9BH9 - chains A and B of the 4 polymer chains in the assembly; structure by electron microscopy, 3.50 A resolution.

# Chain A (and B)
Protein: DNA polymerase theta
Organism: Homo sapiens
Notes: EC 3.6.4.12, 2.7.7.7, 2.7.7.49; chain B of this document is another copy of the same molecule, construct and numbering; everything in this record applies to it too
UniProt: O75417 (DPOLQ_HUMAN); residue numbers follow UniProt; this construct covers 2-894
Sequence (893 residues; numbered 2 to 894; the number before each row is that of its first residue):
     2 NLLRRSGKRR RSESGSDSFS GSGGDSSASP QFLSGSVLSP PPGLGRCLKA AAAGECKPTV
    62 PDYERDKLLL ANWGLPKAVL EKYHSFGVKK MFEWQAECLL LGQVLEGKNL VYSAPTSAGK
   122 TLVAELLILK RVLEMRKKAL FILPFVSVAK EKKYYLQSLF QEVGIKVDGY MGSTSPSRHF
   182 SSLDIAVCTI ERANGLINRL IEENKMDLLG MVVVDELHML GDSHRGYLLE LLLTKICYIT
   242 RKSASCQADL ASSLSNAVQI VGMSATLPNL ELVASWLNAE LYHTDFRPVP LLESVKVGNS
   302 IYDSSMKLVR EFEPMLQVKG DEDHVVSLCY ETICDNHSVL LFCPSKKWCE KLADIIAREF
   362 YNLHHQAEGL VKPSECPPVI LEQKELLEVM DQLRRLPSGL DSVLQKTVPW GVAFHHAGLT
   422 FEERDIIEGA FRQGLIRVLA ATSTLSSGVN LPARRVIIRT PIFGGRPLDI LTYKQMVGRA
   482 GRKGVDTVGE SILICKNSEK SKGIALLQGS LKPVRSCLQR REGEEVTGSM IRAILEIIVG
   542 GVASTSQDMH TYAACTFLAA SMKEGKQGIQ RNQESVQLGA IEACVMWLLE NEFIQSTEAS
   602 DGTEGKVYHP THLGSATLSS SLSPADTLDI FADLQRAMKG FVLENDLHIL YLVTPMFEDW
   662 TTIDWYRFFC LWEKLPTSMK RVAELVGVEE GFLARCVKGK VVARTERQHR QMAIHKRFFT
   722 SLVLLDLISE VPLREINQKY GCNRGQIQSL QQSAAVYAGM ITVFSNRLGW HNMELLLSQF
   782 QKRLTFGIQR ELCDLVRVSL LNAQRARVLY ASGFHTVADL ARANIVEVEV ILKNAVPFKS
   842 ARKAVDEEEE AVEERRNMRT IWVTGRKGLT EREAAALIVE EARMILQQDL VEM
Unresolved in the structure: 2-67, 247-255, 369-376, 565-576, 601-605, 864-867, 893-894

# Chain A / chain B interface
Residue-residue contacts - 75 pairs, chain A then chain B:
  E591(A) with R843(B), hydrogen bond (backbone-side chain)
  N592(A) with R843(B)
  E593(A) with F839(B); S841(B); A842(B), hydrogen bond (side chain-backbone); R843(B), hydrogen bond (side chain-backbone)
  Q596(A) with K834(B)
  S597(A) with R873(B), hydrogen bond (backbone-side chain)
  E599(A) with R873(B)
  T612(A) with F839(B)
  H613(A) with N835(B), hydrogen bond (side chain-backbone); V837(B), hydrogen bond (side chain-backbone); F839(B)
  L614(A) with F839(B), hydrophobic
  F632(A) with F839(B), hydrophobic
  Q636(A) with S841(B), hydrogen bond; R856(B)
  M639(A) with V643(B); L644(B), hydrogen bond (backbone-backbone); E645(B), hydrogen bond (backbone-backbone)
  K640(A) with E645(B); E848(B), salt bridge
  G641(A) with F642(B), hydrogen bond (backbone-backbone)
  F642(A) with G641(B); F642(B), hydrogen bond (backbone-backbone); L644(B), hydrophobic
  V643(A) with M639(B); K640(B)
  L644(A) with M639(B), hydrogen bond (backbone-backbone); N773(B), hydrogen bond (backbone-side chain); M774(B), hydrophobic; L777(B), hydrophobic
  E645(A) with M639(B), hydrogen bond (backbone-backbone)
  R682(A) with K640(B); L686(B)
  R708(A) with D847(B), salt bridge
  R711(A) with V846(B)
  L769(A) with F839(B), hydrogen bond (backbone-backbone)
  W771(A) with F839(B), hydrogen bond (side chain-backbone)
  N773(A) with L644(B), hydrogen bond (side chain-backbone); L777(B)
  M774(A) with L644(B), hydrophobic
  L776(A) with L776(B); Q780(B)
  L777(A) with L644(B), hydrophobic
  Q780(A) with H772(B), hydrogen bond (side chain-backbone); N773(B); L776(B)
  K834(A) with Q596(B); H613(B)
  N835(A) with H613(B)
  V837(A) with H613(B), hydrogen bond (backbone-side chain)
  P838(A) with L769(B)
  F839(A) with E593(B); H613(B); L614(B), hydrophobic; F632(B), hydrophobic; L769(B), hydrogen bond (backbone-backbone); W771(B), hydrogen bond (backbone-side chain)
  S841(A) with E593(B); F632(B); Q636(B), hydrogen bond
  A842(A) with E593(B), hydrogen bond (backbone-side chain)
  R843(A) with E591(B); N592(B); L629(B)
  V846(A) with R708(B); R711(B), hydrogen bond (backbone-side chain)
  D847(A) with R637(B); R708(B), salt bridge
  E848(A) with K640(B), salt bridge
  R856(A) with Q636(B)
  R860(A) with E593(B), salt bridge
  R873(A) with S597(B), hydrogen bond (side chain-backbone); E599(B), salt bridge
Also at the interface, not in a pair above, chain A (49 interface residues in all): T598, P611, A638, G770, V827, K840, A852
Also at the interface, not in a pair above, chain B (50 interface residues in all): T598, T612, R682, G770, A836, P838, A845, R860

# Summary
Chain A and chain B form an interface of 49 and 50 residues respectively, with 25 hydrogen bonds and 6 salt
bridges. Among the polar pairs are K640(A)-E848(B), R708(A)-D847(B) and R860(A)-E593(B).
Both chains are DNA polymerase theta (Homo sapiens). Entry 9BH9 (Human DNA polymerase theta helicase domain
dimer bound to DNA in the microhomology aligning conformation) was determined by electron microscopy,
deposited together with 9BH6, 9BH7, 9BH8 and 9BHA.
